8X7K - chains D and I of the 12 polymer chains in the assembly; structure by electron microscopy, 3.27 A resolution.

# Chain D
Name: Histone H2B type 1-K
Organism: Homo sapiens
Reference sequence: O60814 (H2B1K_HUMAN); residues 31-124 here correspond to UniProt positions 32-125 (UniProt number = residue number + 1)
Chain sequence (94 residues; numbered 31 to 124; the number before each row is that of its first residue):
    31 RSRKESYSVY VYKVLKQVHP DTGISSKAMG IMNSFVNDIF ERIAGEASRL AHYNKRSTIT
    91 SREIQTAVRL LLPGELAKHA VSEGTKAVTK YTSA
Disordered / not traced: 124
UniProt features mapped onto this chain:
  - modified residue: Lys34 (N6-(2-hydroxyisobutyryl)lysine), Glu35 (PolyADP-ribosyl glutamic acid), Ser36 (Phosphoserine), Lys43 (N6-(2-hydroxyisobutyryl)lysine), Lys46 (N6-(2-hydroxyisobutyryl)lysine), Lys57 (N6,N6-dimethyllysine), Arg79 (Dimethylated arginine), Lys85 (N6,N6,N6-trimethyllysine), Arg86 (Omega-N-methylarginine), Arg92 (Omega-N-methylarginine), Lys108 (N6-(2-hydroxyisobutyryl)lysine), Thr115 (Phosphothreonine), Lys116 (N6-(2-hydroxyisobutyryl)lysine), Lys120 (N6-(2-hydroxyisobutyryl)lysine)
  - glycosylation: Ser112 (O-linked (GlcNAc) serine)
  - cross-link (Glycyl lysine isopeptide (Lys-Gly)): Lys34 (interchain with G-Cter in ubiquitin), Lys120 (interchain with G-Cter in ubiquitin)
From the paper describing this entry:
  - mutagenesis - E105A: decreased catalytic activity

# Chain I
Molecule: 143-nt DNA strand
Organism: Homo sapiens
Sequence (143 nucleotides; numbered -72 to 70; the number before each row is that of its first residue; numbers below 1 keep their minus sign (DC-72 is residue -72)):
   -72 CAGGATGTAT ATATCTGACA CGTGCCTGGA GACTAGGGAG TAATCCCCTT GGCGGTTAAA
   -12 ACGCGGGGGA CAGCGCGTAC GTGCGTTTAA GCGGTGCTAG AGCTGTCTAC GACCAATTGA
    48 GCGGCCTCGG CACCGGGATT CTC

# Chain D / chain I interface
Pairs across the interface (13; chain D residue first):
  Arg33(D) - DT-46(I)  sugar contact
  Glu35(D) - DG-45(I)  sugar contact
  Tyr42(D) - DA-53(I)  hydrogen bond to the phosphate
  Gly53(D) - DA-53(I)  phosphate contact
  Ile54(D) - DA-53(I)  phosphate contact
  Ser55(D) - DC-54(I)  phosphate contact
  Ser56(D) - DC-54(I)  hydrogen bond to the phosphate
  Arg86(D) - DA-34(I)  sugar contact
  Arg86(D) - DG-33(I)  salt bridge to the phosphate
  Ser87(D) - DG-35(I)  hydrogen bond to the phosphate
  Ser87(D) - DA-34(I)  hydrogen bond to the phosphate
  Thr88(D) - DG-35(I)  hydrogen bond to the phosphate
  Thr88(D) - DA-34(I)  hydrogen bond to the phosphate
Other interface residues (no listed pair), chain D (12 interface residues in all): Ser32, Lys85
Other interface residues (no listed pair), chain I (9 interface residues in all): DC-47, DC30

# In short
The interface between chain D and chain I involves 12 residues on one side and 9 on the other, with 6 hydrogen
bonds and 1 salt bridge. Among the polar pairs are Tyr42(D)-DA-53(I), Ser56(D)-DC-54(I) and Ser87(D)-DG-35(I).
From the paper: E105A of chain D reduces catalytic activity.
Chain D is Histone H2B type 1-K and chain I is a 143-nt DNA strand, both from Homo sapiens; the structure,
Cryo-EM structures of RNF168/UbcH5c-Ub in complex with H2AK13Ub nucleosomes, was determined by electron
microscopy.
